PDB entry 8XXT | electron microscopy, 2.85 A resolution | chains B and G of the 9 polymer chains in the assembly

# Chain B
Protein: DNA-directed RNA polymerase subunit beta
Organism: African swine fever virus
Notes: EC 2.7.7.6
UniProtKB: A0A2X0RU95 (A0A2X0RU95_ASF); residues 8-1242 here = UniProt positions 8-1242
Sequence (1235 residues; row label = number of the first residue in the row):
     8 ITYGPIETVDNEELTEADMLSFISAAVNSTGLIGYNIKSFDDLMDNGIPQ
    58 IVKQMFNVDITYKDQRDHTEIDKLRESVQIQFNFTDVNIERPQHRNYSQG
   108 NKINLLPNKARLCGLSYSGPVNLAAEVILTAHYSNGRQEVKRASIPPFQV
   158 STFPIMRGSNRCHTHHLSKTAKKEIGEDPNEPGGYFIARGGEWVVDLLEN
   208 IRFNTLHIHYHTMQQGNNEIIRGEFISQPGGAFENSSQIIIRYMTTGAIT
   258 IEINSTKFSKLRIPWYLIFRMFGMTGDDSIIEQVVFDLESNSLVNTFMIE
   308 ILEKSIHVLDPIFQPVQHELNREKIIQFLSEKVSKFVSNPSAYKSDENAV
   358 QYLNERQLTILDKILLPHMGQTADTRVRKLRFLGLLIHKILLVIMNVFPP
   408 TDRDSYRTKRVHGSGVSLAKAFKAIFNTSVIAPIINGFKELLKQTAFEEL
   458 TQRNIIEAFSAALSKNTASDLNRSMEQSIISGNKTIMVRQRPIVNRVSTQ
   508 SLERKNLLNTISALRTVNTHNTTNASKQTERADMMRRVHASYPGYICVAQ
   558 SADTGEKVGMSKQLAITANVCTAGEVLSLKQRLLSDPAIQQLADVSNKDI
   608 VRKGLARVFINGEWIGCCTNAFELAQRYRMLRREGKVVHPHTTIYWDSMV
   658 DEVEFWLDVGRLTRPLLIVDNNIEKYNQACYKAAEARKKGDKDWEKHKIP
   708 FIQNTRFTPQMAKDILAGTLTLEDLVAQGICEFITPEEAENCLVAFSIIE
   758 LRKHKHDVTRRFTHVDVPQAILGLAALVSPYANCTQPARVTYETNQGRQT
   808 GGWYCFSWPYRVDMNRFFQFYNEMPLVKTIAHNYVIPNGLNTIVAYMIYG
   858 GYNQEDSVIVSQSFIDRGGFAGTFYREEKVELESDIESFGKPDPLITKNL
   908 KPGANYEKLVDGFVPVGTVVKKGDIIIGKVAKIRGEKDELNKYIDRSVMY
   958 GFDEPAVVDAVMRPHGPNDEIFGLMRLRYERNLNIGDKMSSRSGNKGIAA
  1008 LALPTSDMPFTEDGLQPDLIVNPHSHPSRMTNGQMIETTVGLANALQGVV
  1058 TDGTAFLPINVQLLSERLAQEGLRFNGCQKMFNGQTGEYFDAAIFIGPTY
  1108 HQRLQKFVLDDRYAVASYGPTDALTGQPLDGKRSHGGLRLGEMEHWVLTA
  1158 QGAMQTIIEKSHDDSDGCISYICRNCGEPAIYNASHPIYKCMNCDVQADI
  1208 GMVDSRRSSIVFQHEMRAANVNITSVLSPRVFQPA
Unresolved in the structure: 941-949
Ion coordination: Zn2+: C1180, C1183, C1198, C1201

# Chain G
Protein: C122R
Organism: African swine fever virus
UniProtKB: A0A0A1DYD1 (A0A0A1DYD1_ASF); residue numbers follow UniProt; this construct covers 1-105
Sequence (105 residues; each row starts with the number of its first residue):
     1 MKICKACSSCMVRTYVDGNIIFRCSCGESVQGDSQNLLVSSKVYHTGEME
    51 DKYKIFIKNAPFDPTNCQIKKDCPNCHLDYLTQICIGSQKIIILVCRCGY
   101 MSNRG
Ion coordination: Zn2+ site 1: C4, C24, C26; Zn2+ site 2: C73, C76, C96, C98

# How chain B and chain G interact
Pairs across the interface - 47 pairs, chain B then chain G:
  G283(B) - S8(G)
  D284(B) - I3(G)
  D284(B) - S8(G)  hydrogen bond (backbone-backbone)
  D284(B) - S9(G)
  D284(B) - C10(G)  hydrogen bond (side chain-backbone)
  D285(B) - I3(G)
  D285(B) - S8(G)
  I306(B) - M1(G)  hydrophobic
  E310(B) - M1(G)
  H314(B) - C10(G)  hydrogen bond (side chain-backbone)
  L327(B) - C7(G)  hydrophobic
  N403(B) - K52(G)  hydrogen bond (backbone-side chain)
  V404(B) - K52(G)  hydrogen bond (backbone-side chain)
  F629(B) - F62(G)
  W653(B) - N59(G)
  W653(B) - F62(G)
  W653(B) - D63(G)
  S655(B) - I55(G)
  S655(B) - F56(G)
  S655(B) - N59(G)
  S655(B) - D63(G)
  M656(B) - I55(G)
  M656(B) - F56(G)  hydrophobic
  D658(B) - I55(G)
  D658(B) - N59(G)
  I680(B) - Y80(G)
  Y683(B) - K70(G)  hydrogen bond
  Y683(B) - D79(G)
  Y683(B) - Y80(G)  hydrophobic
  N684(B) - L78(G)
  N684(B) - Y80(G)  hydrogen bond
  C687(B) - L78(G)  hydrophobic
  Y688(B) - C76(G)
  Y688(B) - L78(G)
  A691(B) - H77(G)
  K705(B) - D79(G)  salt bridge
  E747(B) - T65(G)
  N748(B) - T65(G)
  C749(B) - T65(G)
  L750(B) - P64(G)
  L750(B) - T65(G)
  V765(B) - K70(G)
  V765(B) - Y80(G)  hydrophobic
  T766(B) - Q68(G)
  R768(B) - Q68(G)  hydrogen bond
  R768(B) - Y80(G)
  T770(B) - P64(G)
Also at the interface, not in a pair above, chain B (38 interface residues in all): I288, L295, L300, I313, H325, M402, F405, V657, R767
Also at the interface, not in a pair above, chain G (31 interface residues in all): K2, M11, V12, S25, D51, Y53, K58, C67, I69, R97

# Overview
The interface between chain B and chain G involves 38 residues on one side and 31 on the other; the contacts
include 8 hydrogen bonds and 1 salt bridge. Among the polar pairs are K705(B)-D79(G), D284(B)-C10(G) and
H314(B)-C10(G). C1180(B), C1183(B), C1198(B) and C1201(B) coordinate Zn2+.
Here chain B is DNA-directed RNA polymerase subunit beta and chain G is C122R, both from African swine fever
virus. Entry 8XXT (ASFV RNAP M1249L C-tail occupied complex2 (MCOC2)) was determined by electron microscopy
together with 8Y0E, 8XX4, 8XX5, 8XXP and 8XY6 from the same study.
